Entry 1VRW (X-ray diffraction, 2.40 A resolution); this record covers chains A and B.

# Chain A (and B)
Protein: Enoyl-acyl carrier reductase
From: Plasmodium falciparum
Notes: EC 1.3.1.9; chain B of this document is another copy of the same molecule, construct and numbering; everything in this record applies to it too
UniProtKB: Q9BH77 (Q9BH77_PLAFA); residue numbers follow UniProt; this construct covers 97-432
Chain sequence (336 residues; each row starts with the number of its first residue):
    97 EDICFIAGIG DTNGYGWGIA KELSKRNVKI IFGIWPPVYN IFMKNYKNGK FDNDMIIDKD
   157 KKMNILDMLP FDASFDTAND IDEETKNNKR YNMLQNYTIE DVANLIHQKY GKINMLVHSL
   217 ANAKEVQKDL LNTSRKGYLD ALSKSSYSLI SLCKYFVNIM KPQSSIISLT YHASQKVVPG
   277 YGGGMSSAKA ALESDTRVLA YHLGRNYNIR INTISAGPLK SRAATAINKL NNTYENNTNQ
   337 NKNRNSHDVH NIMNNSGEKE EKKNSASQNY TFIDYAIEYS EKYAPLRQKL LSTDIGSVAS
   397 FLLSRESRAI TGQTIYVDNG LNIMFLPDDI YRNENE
Not modelled in the structure: 326-365, 426-432
Residues lining bound ligands: NADH (NAI; 1,4-dihydronicotinamide adenine dinucleotide): Gly104, Ile105, Gly106, Asp107, Gly110, Tyr111, Trp131, Val134, Phe167, Asp168, Ala169, Ser170, Ser215, Leu216, Ala217, Asn218, Lys240, Leu265, Thr266, Tyr267, Tyr277, Met281, Lys285, Ala312, Gly313, Pro314, Leu315, Ser317, Arg318, Ala319, Ala320, Ile369

# Interface between chain A and chain B
Contacting residue pairs (65):
  Arg293(A) - Ile419(B)
  Ala296(A) - Pro381(B)
  Ala296(A) - Ile419(B)  hydrophobic
  Tyr297(A) - Met420(B)  hydrophobic
  Tyr297(A) - Asp424(B)  hydrogen bond
  Gly300(A) - Pro381(B)
  Arg301(A) - Lys378(B)
  Arg301(A) - Tyr379(B)  hydrogen bond (side chain-backbone)
  Arg301(A) - Ala380(B)  hydrogen bond (side chain-backbone)
  Arg301(A) - Pro381(B)  hydrogen bond (backbone-backbone)
  Arg301(A) - Arg383(B)
  Arg301(A) - Asp424(B)  salt bridge
  Lys378(A) - Arg301(B)  hydrogen bond (backbone-side chain)
  Tyr379(A) - Arg301(B)  hydrogen bond (backbone-side chain)
  Ala380(A) - Arg301(B)  hydrogen bond (backbone-side chain)
  Pro381(A) - Ala296(B)
  Pro381(A) - Gly300(B)
  Pro381(A) - Arg301(B)  hydrogen bond (backbone-backbone)
  Leu382(A) - Gly300(B)
  Leu382(A) - Arg306(B)
  Leu382(A) - Arg404(B)
  Leu382(A) - Thr407(B)
  Arg383(A) - Arg301(B)
  Gln384(A) - Arg404(B)
  Lys385(A) - Arg404(B)
  Leu386(A) - Ala405(B)  hydrophobic
  Asp390(A) - Arg404(B)  salt bridge
  Asp390(A) - Ala405(B)
  Ser393(A) - Glu402(B)  hydrogen bond (side chain-backbone)
  Val394(A) - Phe397(B)  hydrophobic
  Val394(A) - Ile406(B)  hydrophobic
  Phe397(A) - Phe397(B)  hydrophobic
  Glu402(A) - Ser393(B)  hydrogen bond (backbone-side chain)
  Arg404(A) - Gln384(B)
  Arg404(A) - Leu387(B)
  Arg404(A) - Asp390(B)  salt bridge
  Ala405(A) - Leu386(B)  hydrophobic
  Ala405(A) - Val413(B)  hydrophobic
  Ala405(A) - Asp414(B)
  Ala405(A) - Asn415(B)  hydrogen bond (backbone-backbone)
  Ile406(A) - Val394(B)  hydrophobic
  Ile406(A) - Tyr412(B)
  Thr407(A) - Leu382(B)
  Thr407(A) - Asn415(B)
  Thr407(A) - Gly416(B)
  Gly408(A) - Ile419(B)
  Gln409(A) - Tyr412(B)
  Gln409(A) - Asn418(B)
  Gln409(A) - Ile419(B)
  Tyr412(A) - Ile406(B)
  Tyr412(A) - Gln409(B)
  Val413(A) - Ala405(B)  hydrophobic
  Asp414(A) - Ala405(B)  hydrogen bond (backbone-backbone)
  Asn415(A) - Ala405(B)  hydrogen bond (backbone-backbone)
  Asn415(A) - Thr407(B)
  Gly416(A) - Ala405(B)
  Gly416(A) - Thr407(B)
  Asn418(A) - Gln409(B)
  Ile419(A) - Arg293(B)
  Ile419(A) - Ala296(B)  hydrophobic
  Ile419(A) - Gly408(B)
  Ile419(A) - Gln409(B)
  Met420(A) - Tyr297(B)  hydrophobic
  Asp424(A) - Tyr297(B)  hydrogen bond
  Asp424(A) - Arg301(B)  salt bridge
Also at the interface, not in a pair above, chain A (40 interface residues in all): Glu118, Arg122, Asn304, Arg306, Leu387, Ile411
Also at the interface, not in a pair above, chain B (40 interface residues in all): Arg122, Asn304, Ile305, Lys385, Ile411

# Summary
Chain A and chain B each contribute 40 residues to their interface, with 14 hydrogen bonds and 4 salt bridges.
Polar contacts include Arg301(A)-Asp424(B), Asp390(A)-Arg404(B) and Tyr297(A)-Asp424(B). Bound to chain A:
NADH.
Chain A and chain B are both Enoyl-acyl carrier reductase (Plasmodium falciparum); the structure, Crystal
structure analysis of plasmodium falciparum enoyl-acyl-carrier-protein reductase with nadh, was determined by
X-ray diffraction together with 1NHG, 1NHW and 1NNU from the same study.
